PDB entry 7AAP | electron microscopy, 2.50 A resolution | chains A and B of the 6 polymer chains in the assembly

[Chain A]
Name: Non-structural protein 12
From: Severe acute respiratory syndrome coronavirus 2
Notes: EC 3.4.19.12, 3.4.22.-, 3.4.22.69, 2.7.7.48, 3.6.4.12, 3.6.4.13, 3.1.13.-, 3.1.-.-, 2.1.1.-
Reference sequence: P0DTD1 (R1AB_SARS2); residues 1-932 here correspond to UniProt positions 4393-5324 (UniProt number = residue number + 4392)
Chain sequence (967 residues; row label = number of the first residue in the row):
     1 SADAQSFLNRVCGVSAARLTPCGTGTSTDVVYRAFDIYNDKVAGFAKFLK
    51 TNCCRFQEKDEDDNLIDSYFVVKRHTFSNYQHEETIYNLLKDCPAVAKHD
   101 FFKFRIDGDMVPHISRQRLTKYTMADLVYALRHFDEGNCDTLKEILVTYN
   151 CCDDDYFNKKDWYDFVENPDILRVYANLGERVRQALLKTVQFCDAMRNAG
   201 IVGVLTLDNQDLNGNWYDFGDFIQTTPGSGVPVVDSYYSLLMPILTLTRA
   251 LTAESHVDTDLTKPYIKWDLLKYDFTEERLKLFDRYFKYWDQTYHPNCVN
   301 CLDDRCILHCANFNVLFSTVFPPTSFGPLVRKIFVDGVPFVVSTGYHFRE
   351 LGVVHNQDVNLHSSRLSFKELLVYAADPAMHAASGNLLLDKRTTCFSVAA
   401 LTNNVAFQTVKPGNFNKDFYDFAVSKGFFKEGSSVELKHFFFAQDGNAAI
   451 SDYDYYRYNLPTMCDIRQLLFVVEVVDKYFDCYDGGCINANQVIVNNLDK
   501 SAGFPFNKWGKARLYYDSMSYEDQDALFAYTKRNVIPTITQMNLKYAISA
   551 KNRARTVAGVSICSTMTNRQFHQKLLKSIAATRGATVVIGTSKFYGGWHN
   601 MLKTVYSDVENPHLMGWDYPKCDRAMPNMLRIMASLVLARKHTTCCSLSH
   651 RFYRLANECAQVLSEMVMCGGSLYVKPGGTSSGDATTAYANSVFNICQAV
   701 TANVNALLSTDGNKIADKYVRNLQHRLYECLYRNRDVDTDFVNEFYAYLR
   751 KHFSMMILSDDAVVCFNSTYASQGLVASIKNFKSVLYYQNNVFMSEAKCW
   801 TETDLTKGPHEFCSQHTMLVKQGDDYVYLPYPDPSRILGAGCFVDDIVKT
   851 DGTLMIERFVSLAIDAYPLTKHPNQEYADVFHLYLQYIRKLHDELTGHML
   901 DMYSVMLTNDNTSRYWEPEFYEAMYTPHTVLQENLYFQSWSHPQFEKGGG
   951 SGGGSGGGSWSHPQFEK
Unresolved in the structure: 1-3, 896-910, 930-967
Construct notes: expression tag (933-967)
Bound ions: Mg2+: Asn209, Asp218 (together with pyrophosphate); Zn2+ site 1: His295, Cys301, Cys306, Cys310; Zn2+ site 2: Cys487, His642, Cys645, Cys646
Small-molecule neighbours:
  - GE6 ([[(2R,3S,4R,5R)-5-(3-aminocarbonyl-5-fluoranyl-2-oxidanylidene-pyrazin-1-yl)-3,4-bis(oxidanyl)oxolan-2-yl]methoxy-oxidanyl-phosphoryl] phosphono hydrogen phosphate): Lys545, Val557, Asp623, Thr680, Ser682, Thr687, Asn691, Ser759, Asp760, Asp761, Ser814
  - pyrophosphate (POP): Lys50, Asn52, Lys73, Arg116, Asn209, Tyr217, Asp218
UniProt features mapped onto this chain:
  - region: Lys545 to Arg555 (Interaction with RMP Remdesivir), Thr582 to Pro620 (RdRp Palm N-ter)
  - active site: Ser759, Asp760, Asp761
  - binding site (Mn(2+)): Asn209, Asp218
  - binding site (Zn(2+)): His295, Cys301, Cys306, Cys310, Cys487, His642, Cys645, Cys646
  - site: Gln932 (Cleavage)
What the authors report for this chain:
  - binding site for pyrophosphate: Lys73, Arg116, Asp218
  - binding site for GE6: Lys545, Ser682, Asn691
  - conformationally variable residues (order/disorder transition): Arg553, Arg555
  - binding site for the 30-nt RNA strand: Val557

[Chain B]
Name: Non-structural protein 8
From: Severe acute respiratory syndrome coronavirus 2
Notes: EC 3.4.19.12, 3.4.22.-, 3.4.22.69, 2.7.7.48, 3.6.4.12, 3.6.4.13, 3.1.13.-, 3.1.-.-, 2.1.1.-
Reference sequence: P0DTD1 (R1AB_SARS2); residues 1-198 here correspond to UniProt positions 3943-4140 (UniProt number = residue number + 3942)
Chain sequence (198 residues; numbered 1 to 198; the number before each row is that of its first residue):
     1 AIASEFSSLPSYAAFATAQEAYEQAVANGDSEVVLKKLKKSLNVAKSEFD
    51 RDAAMQRKLEKMADQAMTQMYKQARSEDKRAKVTSAMQTMLFTMLRKLDN
   101 DALNNIINNARDGCVPLNIIPLTTAAKLMVVIPDYNTYKNTCDGTTFTYA
   151 SALWEIQQVVDADSKIVQLSEISMDNSPNLAWPLIVTALRANSAVKLQ
Unresolved in the structure: 1-77, 192-198
UniProt features mapped onto this chain:
  - site: Gln198 (Cleavage)

[Chain A / chain B interface]
Residue-residue contacts (92; chain A residue first):
  Leu270(A) with Ile119(B); Thr123(B)
  Leu271(A) with Ile106(B), hydrophobic; Asn109(B); Ala110(B); Val115(B), hydrophobic; Pro116(B); Ile119(B), hydrophobic
  Tyr273(A) with Arg111(B), hydrogen bond; Cys114(B); Pro116(B), hydrophobic
  Pro323(A) with Asn118(B)
  Thr324(A) with Pro116(B); Asn118(B); Ile119(B)
  Phe326(A) with Asn118(B), hydrogen bond (backbone-side chain)
  Pro328(A) with Pro116(B); Leu117(B), hydrogen bond (backbone-backbone)
  Leu329(A) with Cys114(B), hydrophobic; Val115(B)
  Val330(A) with Gly113(B); Cys114(B); Val115(B), hydrogen bond (backbone-backbone); Leu117(B), hydrophobic; Ile120(B), hydrophobic
  Arg331(A) with Asp112(B), salt bridge; Gly113(B)
  Lys332(A) with Asn104(B), hydrogen bond
  Pro339(A) with Leu95(B); Asp99(B)
  Phe340(A) with Phe92(B), hydrophobic; Leu95(B), hydrophobic
  Val341(A) with Leu98(B), hydrophobic
  Phe368(A) with Arg80(B); Val83(B), hydrophobic; Thr84(B); Met87(B), hydrophobic
  Leu371(A) with Thr84(B); Met87(B); Leu91(B), hydrophobic
  Leu372(A) with Met87(B), hydrophobic
  Ala375(A) with Met87(B), hydrophobic
  Pro378(A) with Leu117(B)
  Ala379(A) with Leu117(B), hydrophobic
  Met380(A) with Leu91(B), hydrophobic; Met94(B), hydrophobic; Leu98(B), hydrophobic
  His381(A) with Met90(B)
  Ala382(A) with Leu117(B), hydrophobic; Pro121(B)
  Ala383(A) with Leu98(B), hydrophobic
  Ser384(A) with Met94(B); Lys97(B)
  Gly385(A) with Ala125(B)
  Asn386(A) with Lys127(B)
  Leu387(A) with Pro121(B); Ala125(B); Lys127(B), hydrogen bond (backbone-backbone); Leu128(B); Met129(B), hydrogen bond (backbone-backbone); Tyr149(B), hydrophobic; Trp154(B), hydrophobic
  Leu388(A) with Met129(B)
  Leu389(A) with Leu128(B), hydrophobic; Met129(B), hydrogen bond (backbone-backbone); Val130(B); Val131(B), hydrogen bond (backbone-backbone); Tyr149(B)
  Asp390(A) with Val131(B)
  Lys391(A) with Val131(B), hydrogen bond (backbone-backbone); Pro133(B)
  Arg392(A) with Val131(B)
  Val398(A) with Asn118(B); Pro121(B)
  Ala400(A) with Met129(B), hydrophobic
  Thr402(A) with Met129(B)
  Asn403(A) with Lys127(B); Met129(B)
  Val405(A) with Ile185(B), hydrophobic
  Phe407(A) with Ala162(B)
  Asn447(A) with Pro183(B)
  Trp509(A) with Ala86(B); Met87(B), hydrophobic; Met90(B), hydrophobic
  Leu514(A) with Lys79(B)
  Tyr515(A) with Val83(B), hydrophobic
  Asp517(A) with Lys79(B), salt bridge
  Ser518(A) with Lys79(B); Arg80(B), hydrogen bond (backbone-side chain)
  Met519(A) with Arg80(B)
  Asp523(A) with Arg80(B), salt bridge
  Met666(A) with Asn118(B)
Also at the interface, not in a pair above, chain A (60 interface residues in all): Lys272, Ser325, Thr344, Arg365, Leu366, Tyr374, Phe396, Ala399, Asn404, Pro505, Phe506, Lys508
Also at the interface, not in a pair above, chain B (48 interface residues in all): Gln88, Leu103, Ile107, Leu122, Ile132, Thr141

[Summary]
The interface between chain A and chain B involves 60 residues on one side and 48 on the other; the contacts
include 11 hydrogen bonds and 3 salt bridges. Among the polar pairs are Arg331(A)-Asp112(B),
Asp517(A)-Lys79(B) and Asp523(A)-Arg80(B). The paper reports a binding site for pyrophosphate at Lys73(A),
Arg116(A) and Asp218(A); a binding site for GE6 at Lys545(A), Ser682(A) and Asn691(A).
Here chain A is Non-structural protein 12 and chain B is Non-structural protein 8, both from Severe acute
respiratory syndrome coronavirus 2. Entry 7AAP (Nsp7-Nsp8-Nsp12 SARS-CoV2 RNA-dependent RNA polymerase in
complex with template:primer dsRNA and favipiravir-RTP) was determined by electron microscopy.
